Entry 2Z4E (X-ray diffraction, 2.70 A resolution); this record covers chains B and I of the 10 polymer chains in the assembly.

# Chain B
Protein: Fibrinogen beta chain
Organism: Homo sapiens
Notes: fragment: residues in database 164-491
Reference sequence: P02675 (FIBB_HUMAN); residues 134-459 here correspond to UniProt positions 164-489 (UniProt number = residue number + 30)
Amino-acid sequence (326 residues; numbered 134 to 459; the number before each row is that of its first residue):
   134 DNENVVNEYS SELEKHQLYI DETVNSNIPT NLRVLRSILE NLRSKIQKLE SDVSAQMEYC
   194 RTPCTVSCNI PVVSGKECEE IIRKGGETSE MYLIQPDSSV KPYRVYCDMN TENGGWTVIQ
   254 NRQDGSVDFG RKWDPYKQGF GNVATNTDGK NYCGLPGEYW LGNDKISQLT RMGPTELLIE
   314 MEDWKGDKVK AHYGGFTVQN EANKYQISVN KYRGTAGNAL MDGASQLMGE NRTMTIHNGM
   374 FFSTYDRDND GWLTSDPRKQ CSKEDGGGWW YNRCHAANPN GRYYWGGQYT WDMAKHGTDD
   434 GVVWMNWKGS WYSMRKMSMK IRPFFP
Not modelled in the structure: 134-156
Disulfides: C201-C286, C211-C240, C394-C407
Covalently attached groups: N-acetylglucosamine (NAG) linked to N364
Ion coordination: Ca2+ site 1 near G263 (its only coordinating residue here); Ca2+ site 2: D381, D383, W385
Swiss-Prot annotation at these positions:
  - glycosylation: N364 (N-linked (GlcNAc...) asparagine)

# Chain I
Protein: Fibrin B knob (pentapeptide)
Amino-acid sequence (5 residues; each row starts with the number of its first residue):
     1 GHRPY

# Interface between chain B and chain I
Residue-residue contacts - 24 pairs, chain B then chain I:
  L360(B) - H2(I)
  E363(B) - Y5(I)
  N364(B) - H2(I)
  M367(B) - H2(I)
  M367(B) - R3(I)
  M367(B) - Y5(I)  hydrophobic
  T368(B) - G1(I)
  T368(B) - H2(I)
  W385(B) - R3(I)
  E397(B) - R3(I)  salt bridge
  D398(B) - G1(I)
  D398(B) - R3(I)  salt bridge
  R406(B) - G1(I)
  R406(B) - H2(I)
  R406(B) - R3(I)  hydrogen bond (side chain-backbone)
  R406(B) - P4(I)  hydrogen bond (side chain-backbone)
  R406(B) - Y5(I)
  C407(B) - G1(I)  hydrogen bond (backbone-backbone)
  C407(B) - H2(I)
  C407(B) - R3(I)
  H408(B) - G1(I)  hydrogen bond (backbone-backbone)
  T431(B) - R3(I)
  D432(B) - G1(I)  hydrogen bond (side chain-backbone)
  M438(B) - G1(I)

# Overview
The interface between chain B and chain I involves 14 residues on one side and 5 on the other, with 5 hydrogen
bonds and 2 salt bridges. Polar contacts include E397(B)-R3(I), D398(B)-R3(I) and R406(B)-R3(I).
N-acetylglucosamine is covalently linked to N364(B).
Chain B is Fibrinogen beta chain (Homo sapiens) and chain I is Fibrin B knob (pentapeptide); the structure,
Crystal Structure of D-Dimer from Human Fibrin Complexed with Gly-His-Arg-Pro-Tyr-amide, was determined by
X-ray diffraction (same publication as 2Q9I).
